PDB entry 1E1V | X-ray diffraction, 1.95 A resolution | chain A

[Chain A]
Molecule: Cyclin-dependent protein kinase 2
Source organism: Homo sapiens
Notes: EC 2.7.1.37
Reference sequence: P24941 (CDK2_HUMAN); numbering as in UniProt (aligned over 1-298)
Chain sequence (299 residues; numbered 0 to 298; the number before each row is that of its first residue; numbering starts at 0):
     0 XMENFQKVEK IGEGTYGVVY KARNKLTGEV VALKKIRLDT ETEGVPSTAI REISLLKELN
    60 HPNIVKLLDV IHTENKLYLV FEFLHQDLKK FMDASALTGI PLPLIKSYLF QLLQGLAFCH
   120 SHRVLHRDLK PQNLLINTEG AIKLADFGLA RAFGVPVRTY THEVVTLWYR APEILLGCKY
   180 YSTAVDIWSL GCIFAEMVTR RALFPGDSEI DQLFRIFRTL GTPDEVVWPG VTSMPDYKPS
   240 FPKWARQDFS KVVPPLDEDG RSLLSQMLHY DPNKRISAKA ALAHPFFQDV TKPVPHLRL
Unresolved in the structure: 36-43
Modified residues: ACE (acetyl group) at position 0
Swiss-Prot annotation at these positions:
  - active site: Asp127 (Proton acceptor)
  - binding site (ATP): Ile10 to Val18, Lys33, Glu81 to Leu83, Asp86, Lys129 to Asn132, Asp145
  - binding site (Mg(2+)): Asn132, Asp145
  - site (CDK7 binding): Lys9, Lys88, Lys89, Leu166
  - modified residue: Met1 (N-acetylmethionine), Lys6 (N6-acetyllysine), Thr14 (Phosphothreonine), Tyr15 (Phosphotyrosine), Tyr19 (Phosphotyrosine), Thr160 (Phosphothreonine)
  - natural variant: Pro45 (P45L: In a glioblastoma multiforme sample)
  - mutagenesis: Lys9 (K9F: Reduced phosphorylation by CAK), Thr14 (T14A: 2-fold increase in activity), Tyr15 (Y15F: 2-fold increase in activity), Lys88 to Lys89 (Reduced phosphorylation by CAK), Thr160 (T160A: Abolishes activity), Leu166 (L166R: Reduced phosphorylation by CAK and reduced kinase activity)
Ligand contacts: 6-O-cyclohexylmethyl guanine (CMG): Ile10, Gly11, Glu12, Gly13, Val18, Ala31, Lys33, Val64, Phe80, Glu81, Phe82, Leu83, His84, Gln85, Asp86, Gln131, Leu134, Ala144

[In short]
Chain A binds 6-O-cyclohexylmethyl guanine. Curated annotation (UniProt) lists active-site residue Asp127, 19
ATP-binding residues, Mg2+-binding residues Asn132 and Asp145 and 7 mutagenesis sites.
Chain A is Cyclin-dependent protein kinase 2 (Homo sapiens); the structure, Human cyclin dependent kinase 2
complexed with the inhibitor NU2058, was determined by X-ray diffraction together with 1E1X from the same
study.
